PDB entry 4ZHH | X-ray diffraction, 2.04 A resolution | chain A

# Chain A
Molecule: Neutrophil gelatinase-associated lipocalin
Organism: Homo sapiens
UniProtKB: P80188 (NGAL_HUMAN); residues 1-178 here correspond to UniProt positions 21-198 (UniProt number = residue number + 20)
Sequence (180 residues; numbered -1 to 178; the number before each row is that of its first residue; numbers below 1 keep their minus sign (Gly-1 is residue -1)):
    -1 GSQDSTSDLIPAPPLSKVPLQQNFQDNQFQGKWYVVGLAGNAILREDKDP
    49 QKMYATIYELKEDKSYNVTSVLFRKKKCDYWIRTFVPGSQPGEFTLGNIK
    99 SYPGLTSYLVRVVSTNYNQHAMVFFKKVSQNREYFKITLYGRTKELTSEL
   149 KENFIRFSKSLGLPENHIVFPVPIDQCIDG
Disordered / not traced: -1 to 1
Disulfides: Cys76-Cys175
Construct notes: expression tag (-1 to 0); engineered mutation Ser87 (Cys107 in P80188)
Small-molecule neighbours: 4OL (N,N'-butane-1,4-diylbis[1-hydroxy-N-(3-{[(1-hydroxy-6-oxo-1,6-dihydropyridin-2-yl)carbonyl]amino}propyl)-6-oxo-1,6-dihydropyridine-2-carboxamide]): Ala40, Ile41, Tyr52, Ser68, Leu70, Trp79, Arg81, Tyr100, Tyr106, Phe123, Lys124, Lys125, Tyr132, Phe133, Lys134
Curated features (UniProtKB/Swiss-Prot):
  - binding site (a carboxymycobactin): Tyr52 to Thr54, Lys125, Lys134, Tyr138
  - binding site (enterobactin): Tyr106, Lys134
  - modified residue: Gln1 (Pyrrolidone carboxylic acid)
  - glycosylation: Asn65 (N-linked (GlcNAc...) asparagine)
Reported in the primary citation:
  - conformationally variable residues (side-chain flip): Trp79, Arg81, Tyr106, Lys125
  - binding site for 4OL: Trp79, Lys125

# Overview
Bound to chain A: compound 4OL. From UniProt: 6 carboxymycobactin-binding residues and enterobactin-binding
residues Tyr106 and Lys134. The paper reports a binding site for 4OL at Trp79 and Lys125; conformational
variability at Trp79, Arg81 and Tyr106 among others.
Chain A is Neutrophil gelatinase-associated lipocalin (Homo sapiens); the structure, Siderocalin-mediated
recognition and cellular uptake of actinides, was determined by X-ray diffraction together with 4ZFX, 4ZHC,
4ZHD, 4ZHF and 4ZHG from the same study.
